Entry 5MHJ (X-ray diffraction, 2.12 A resolution); this record covers chains B and F of the 4 polymer chains in the assembly.

# Chain B
Name: Major viral transcription factor ICP4
Source organism: Human herpesvirus 1 (strain 17)
Notes: fragment: DNA binding domain
UniProt: P08392 (ICP4_HHV11); residue numbers follow UniProt; this construct covers 288-487
Sequence (201 residues; each row starts with the number of its first residue):
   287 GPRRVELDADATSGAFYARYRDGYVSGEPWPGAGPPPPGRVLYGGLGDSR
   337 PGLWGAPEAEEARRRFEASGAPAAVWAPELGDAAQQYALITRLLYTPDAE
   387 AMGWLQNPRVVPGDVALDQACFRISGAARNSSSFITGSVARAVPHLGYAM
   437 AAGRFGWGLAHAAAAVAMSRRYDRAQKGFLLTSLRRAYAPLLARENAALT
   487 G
Unresolved in the structure: 287-293, 412-418
Sequence notes: expression tag (287)
What the authors report for this chain:
  - conformationally variable residues (order/disorder transition): Gly-412 to Ser-418

# Chain F
Molecule: 12-nt DNA strand
Sequence (12 nucleotides; each row starts with the number of its first residue):
    28 GTGGACGATCGG
Unresolved in the structure: 28-30

# Interface between chain B and chain F
Residue-residue contacts (4; chain B residue first):
  Asn-393(B) with DG39(F), sugar contact
  Phe-420(B) with DA32(F), phosphate contact
  Arg-456(B) with DT36(F), hydrogen bond to the base; DC37(F), hydrogen bond to the base
Also at the interface, not in a pair above, chain B (4 interface residues in all): Ser-419
Also at the interface, not in a pair above, chain F (6 interface residues in all): DG31, DA35

# Overview
The interface between chain B and chain F involves 4 residues on one side and 6 on the other, with 2 hydrogen
bonds. Polar pairs include Arg-456(B)/DT36(F) and Arg-456(B)/DC37(F). The paper reports conformational
variability at Gly-412(B).
Chain B is Major viral transcription factor ICP4 (Human herpesvirus 1 (strain 17)) and chain F is a 12-nt DNA
strand; the structure, ICP4 DNA-binding domain, lacking intrinsically disordered region, in complex with 12mer
DNA duplex from its own ..., was determined by X-ray diffraction together with 5MHK from the same study.
